PDB entry 6GVW | X-ray diffraction, 3.75 A resolution | chains A and E of the 10 polymer chains in the assembly

[Chain A]
Molecule: BRCA1-A complex subunit Abraxas 1
From: Mus musculus
Reference sequence: Q8BPZ8 (ABRX1_MOUSE); residues 1-407 here = UniProt positions 1-407
Sequence (411 residues; numbered -3 to 407; the number before each row is that of its first residue; numbers below 1 keep their minus sign (Gly-3 is residue -3)):
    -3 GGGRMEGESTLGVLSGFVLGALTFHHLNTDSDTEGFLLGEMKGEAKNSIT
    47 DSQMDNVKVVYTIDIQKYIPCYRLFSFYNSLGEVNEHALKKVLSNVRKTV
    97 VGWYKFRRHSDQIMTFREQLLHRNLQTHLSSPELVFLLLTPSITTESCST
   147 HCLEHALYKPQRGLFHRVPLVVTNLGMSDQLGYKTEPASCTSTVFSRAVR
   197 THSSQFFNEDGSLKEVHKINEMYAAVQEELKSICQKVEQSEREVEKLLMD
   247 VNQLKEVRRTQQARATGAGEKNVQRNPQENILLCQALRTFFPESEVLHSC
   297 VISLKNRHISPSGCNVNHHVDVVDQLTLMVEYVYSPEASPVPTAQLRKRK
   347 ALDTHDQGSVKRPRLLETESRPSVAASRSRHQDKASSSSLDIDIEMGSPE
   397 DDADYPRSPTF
Not modelled in the structure: -3 to 2, 263-272, 325-407
Sequence notes: expression tag (-3 to 0)
Swiss-Prot annotation at these positions:
  - motif: Ser404 to Phe407 (pSXXF motif)
  - modified residue (Phosphoserine): Ser48, Ser384, Ser385, Ser394, Ser404
What the authors report for this chain:
  - specificity-determining residues: Ile139

[Chain E]
Molecule: BRCA1-A complex subunit RAP80
From: Mus musculus
Reference sequence: Q5U5Q9 (UIMC1_MOUSE); residues 275-334 here = UniProt positions 275-334
Sequence (64 residues; each row starts with the number of its first residue):
   271 GGGRHYYWGIPFCPAGVDPNQYTNVILCQLEVYQKSLKMAQRQLVKKRGF
   321 GEPVLPRPPFLIQN
Not modelled in the structure: 271, 331-334
Sequence notes: expression tag (271-274)

[Chain A / chain E interface]
Contacting residue pairs (32):
  Gln274(A) with Tyr277(E)
  Glu275(A) with His275(E), salt bridge; Tyr277(E)
  Asn276(A) with Tyr277(E), hydrogen bond (side chain-backbone); Trp278(E)
  Leu278(A) with Met309(E), hydrophobic
  Leu279(A) with Val302(E), hydrophobic
  Ala282(A) with Val302(E), hydrophobic
  Phe287(A) with Val295(E), hydrophobic
  Ser295(A) with Ile280(E)
  Cys296(A) with His275(E); Tyr276(E), hydrogen bond (backbone-backbone); Ile280(E)
  Val297(A) with Arg274(E)
  Ile298(A) with Gly273(E); Arg274(E), hydrogen bond (backbone-backbone); Phe282(E), hydrophobic
  Ser299(A) with Gly272(E)
  Leu300(A) with Gly272(E), hydrogen bond (backbone-backbone); Arg274(E)
  Arg303(A) with Phe282(E); Pro284(E); Ala285(E), hydrogen bond (backbone-backbone)
  His304(A) with Ala285(E)
  Ile305(A) with Pro284(E), hydrophobic
  Val318(A) with Met309(E), hydrophobic
  Asp320(A) with Glu301(E); Lys305(E), salt bridge
  Gln321(A) with Glu301(E)
  Leu322(A) with Asn294(E); Leu297(E), hydrophobic; Cys298(E), hydrophobic
Also at the interface, not in a pair above, chain A (24 interface residues in all): Leu283, Phe286, His294, Thr323
Also at the interface, not in a pair above, chain E (22 interface residues in all): Gly279, Gln299, Ser306
The authors on this interface:
  - interface residues, chain A: Ile277(A)

[Overview]
24 residues of chain A face 22 of chain E across their interface, with 5 hydrogen bonds and 2 salt bridges.
Polar pairs include Glu275(A)-His275(E), Asp320(A)-Lys305(E) and Asn276(A)-Tyr277(E). The paper reports the
interface residue Ile277(A); the specificity determinant Ile139(A).
Here chain A is BRCA1-A complex subunit Abraxas 1 and chain E is BRCA1-A complex subunit RAP80, both from Mus
musculus. Entry 6GVW (Crystal structure of the BRCA1-A complex) was determined by X-ray diffraction.
